5T37 - chain A; structure by X-ray diffraction, 1.76 A resolution.

# Chain A
Name: Prostaglandin E synthase
Organism: Homo sapiens
Notes: EC 5.3.99.3
UniProt: O14684 (PTGES_HUMAN); numbering as in UniProt (aligned over 2-152)
Chain sequence (154 residues; each row starts with the number of its first residue; numbers below 1 keep their minus sign (Met-1 is residue -1)):
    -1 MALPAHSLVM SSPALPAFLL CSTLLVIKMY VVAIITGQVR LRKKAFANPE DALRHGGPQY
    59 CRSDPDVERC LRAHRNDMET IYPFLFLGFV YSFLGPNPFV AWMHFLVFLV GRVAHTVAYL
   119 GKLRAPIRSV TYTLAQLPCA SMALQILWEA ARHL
Not modelled in the structure: -1 to 4
Sequence notes: initiating methionine (-1); expression tag (0-1)
Ligand contacts:
  - 758 (2-chloro-5-{[(2,2-dimethylpropanoyl)amino]methyl}-N-(1H-imidazol-2-yl)benzamide): Ala31, Ile32, Gly35, Gln36, Leu39, Phe44, Asp49, His53, Ala123, Pro124, Arg126, Ser127, Val128, Tyr130, Thr131
  - glutathione (GSH): Ala31, Thr34, Gly35, Arg38, Leu69, Arg70, His72, Arg73, Asn74, Glu77, His113, Tyr117, Arg126, Ser127, Tyr130

# In short
Ligands of chain A: compound 758 and glutathione.
Chain A is Prostaglandin E synthase (Homo sapiens); the structure, crystal structure of mPGES-1 bound to
inhibitor, was determined by X-ray diffraction together with 5T36 and 5TL9 from the same study.
